9B67 - chains H and A of the 8 polymer chains in the assembly; structure by electron microscopy, 3.39 A resolution.

[Chain H]
Molecule: Voltage-dependent calcium channel gamma-2 subunit
Organism: Mus musculus
UniProtKB: O88602 (CCG2_MOUSE); residues 1-323 here = UniProt positions 1-323
Chain sequence (323 residues; each row starts with the number of its first residue):
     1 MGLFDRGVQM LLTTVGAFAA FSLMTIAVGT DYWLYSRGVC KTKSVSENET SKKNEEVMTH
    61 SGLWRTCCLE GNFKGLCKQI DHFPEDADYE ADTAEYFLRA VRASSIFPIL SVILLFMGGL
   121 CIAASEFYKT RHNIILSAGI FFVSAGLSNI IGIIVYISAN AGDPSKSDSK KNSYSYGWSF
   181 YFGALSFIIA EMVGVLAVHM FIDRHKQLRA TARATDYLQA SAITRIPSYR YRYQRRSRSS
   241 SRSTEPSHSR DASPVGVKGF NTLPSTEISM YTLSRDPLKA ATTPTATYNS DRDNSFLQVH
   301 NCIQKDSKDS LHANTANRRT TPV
Not modelled in the structure: 1-4, 43-54, 163-172, 215-323
Disulfide bonds: Cys40-Cys68, Cys67-Cys77
UniProt features mapped onto this chain:
  - modified residue: Ser253 (Phosphoserine), Tyr271 (Phosphotyrosine), Thr321 (Phosphothreonine)
  - glycosylation: Asn48 (N-linked (GlcNAc...) asparagine)
  - mutagenesis: Thr321 (T321A: Abolishes phosphorylation; T321D/E: No interaction with DLG1 and DLG4), Val323 (V323A: No interaction with DLG1 and DLG4)

[Chain A]
Molecule: Isoform Flip of Glutamate receptor 2
Organism: Rattus norvegicus
UniProtKB: P19491 (GRIA2_RAT), isoform P19491-2; the construct has insertions or renumbered stretches relative to UniProt, so the offset changes along the chain: -20 to 847 = UniProt 1-868; 855-868 = UniProt 870-883
Chain sequence (889 residues; each row starts with the number of its first residue; numbers below 1 keep their minus sign (Met-20 is residue -20)):
   -20 MQKIMHISVL LSPVLWGLIF GVSSNSIQIG GLFPRGADQE YSAFRVGMVQ FSTSEFRLTP
    40 HIDNLEVANS FAVTNAFCSQ FSRGVYAIFG FYDKKSVNTI TSFCGTLHVS FITPSFPTDG
   100 THPFVIQMRP DLKGALLSLI EYYQWDKFAY LYDSDRGLST LQAVLDSAAE KKWQVTAINV
   160 GNINNDKKDE TYRSLFQDLE LKKERRVILD CERDKVNDIV DQVITIGKHV KGYHYIIANL
   220 GFTDGDLLKI QFGGANVSGF QIVDYDDSLV SKFIERWSTL EEKEYPGAHT ATIKYTSALT
   280 YDAVQVMTEA FRNLRKQRIE ISRRGNAGDC LANPAVPWGQ GVEIERALKQ VQVEGLSGNI
   340 KFDQNGKRIN YTINIMELKT NGPRKIGYWS EVDKMVVTLT ELPSGNDTSG LENKTVVVTT
   400 ILESPYVMMK KNHEMLEGNE RYEGYCVDLA AEIAKHCGFK YKLTIVGDGK YGARDADTKI
   460 WNGMVGELVY GKADIAIAPL TITLVREEVI DFSKPFMSLG ISIMIKKPQK SKPGVFSFLD
   520 PLAYEIWMCI VFAYIGVSVV LFLVSRFSPY EWHTEEFEDG RETQSSESTN EFGIFNSLWF
   580 SLGAFMQQGC DISPRSLSGR IVGGVWWFFT LIIISSYTAN LAAFLTVERM VSPIESAEDL
   640 SKQTEIAYGT LDSGSTKEFF RRSKIAVFDK MWTYMRSAEP SVFVRTTAEG VARVRKSKGK
   700 YAYLLESTMN EYIEQRKPCD TMKVGGNLDS KGYDIATPKG SSLGTPVNLA VLKLSEQGVL
   760 DKLKNKWWYD KGECGAKDSG SKEKTSALSL SNVAGVFYIL VGGLGLAMLV ALIEFCYKSR
   820 AEAKRMKVAK NPQNINPSSS QNSQNFATDY KDDDDKEGYN VYGIESVKI
Not modelled in the structure: -20 to 392, 507-510, 552-566, 774-783, 826-868
Disulfide bonds: Cys718-Cys773
Construct notes: conflict Asp733 (Gly754 in P19491); insertion (848, 850-854)
UniProt features mapped onto this chain:
  - region: Ala846, Thr847, Tyr849, Lys855 to Gly862 (Required for interaction with IQSEC1)
  - binding site (L-glutamate): Pro478, Thr480, Arg485, Ser654, Thr655, Glu705
  - site: Arg453 (Interaction with the cone snail toxin Con-ikot-ikot), Ile633 (Crucial to convey clamshell closure to channel opening), Arg660 (Interaction with the cone snail toxin Con-ikot-ikot), Lys752 (Interaction with the cone snail toxin Con-ikot-ikot)
  - modified residue: Ser662 (Phosphoserine), Ser696 (Phosphoserine), Ser839 (Phosphoserine), Ser842 (Phosphoserine), Tyr861 (Phosphotyrosine), Ser865 (Phosphoserine)
  - lipidation (S-palmitoyl cysteine): Cys589, Cys815
  - glycosylation (N-linked (GlcNAc...) asparagine): Asn235, Asn349, Asn385, Asn392

[How chain H and chain A interact]
Residue-residue contacts (13):
  Leu136(H) - Phe814(A)  hydrophobic
  Ile140(H) - Leu811(A)  hydrophobic
  Leu147(H) - Met807(A)  hydrophobic
  Ile151(H) - Tyr797(A)  hydrophobic
  Ile151(H) - Val800(A)  hydrophobic
  Ile154(H) - Leu789(A)  hydrophobic
  Ile154(H) - Phe796(A)  hydrophobic
  Ile154(H) - Tyr797(A)  hydrophobic
  Val155(H) - Tyr797(A)
  Ile157(H) - Leu789(A)  hydrophobic
  Ser158(H) - Ser790(A)
  Ser158(H) - Ala793(A)
  Ala161(H) - Ser790(A)
Other interface residues (no listed pair), chain H (13 interface residues in all): Asn133, Val143, Ser144, Phe201
Other interface residues (no listed pair), chain A (11 interface residues in all): Leu803, Gly804

[Overview]
13 residues of chain H and 11 residues of chain A are in contact. Curated annotation (UniProt) lists 2
mutagenesis sites on chain H; 6 L-glutamate-binding residues on chain A.
Here chain H is Voltage-dependent calcium channel gamma-2 subunit (Mus musculus) and chain A is Isoform Flip
of Glutamate receptor 2 (Rattus norvegicus). Entry 9B67 (GluA2 flip Q in complex with TARPgamma2 at pH8,
class1, structure of LBD-TMD-TARPgamma2) was determined by electron microscopy, deposited together with 9B5Z,
9B60, 9B61, 9B63, 9B64 and 9B6A.
